1NEZ - chains G and H of the 4 polymer chains in the assembly; structure by X-ray diffraction, 2.10 A resolution.

# Chain G (and H)
Molecule: T-cell surface glycoprotein CD8 alpha chain
Notes: chain H of this document is another copy of the same molecule, construct and numbering; everything in this record applies to it too
UniProtKB: P01731 (CD8A_MOUSE); residues 1-122 here correspond to UniProt positions 28-149 (UniProt number = residue number + 27)
Amino-acid sequence (128 residues; numbered 1 to 128; the number before each row is that of its first residue):
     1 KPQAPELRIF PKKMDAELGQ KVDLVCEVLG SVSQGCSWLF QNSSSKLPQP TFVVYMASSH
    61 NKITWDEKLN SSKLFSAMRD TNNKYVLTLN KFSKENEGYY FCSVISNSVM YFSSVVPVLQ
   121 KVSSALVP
Unresolved in the structure: 1-3, 126-128 (chain H: 121-128)
Differences from the reference sequence: cloning artifact (123-128)
Disulfides: Cys26-Cys102
Covalent attachments: N-acetylglucosamine (NAG) linked to Asn42, Asn70
UniProt features mapped onto this chain:
  - glycosylation (N-linked (GlcNAc...) asparagine): Asn42, Asn70

# Interface between chain G and chain H
Residue-residue contacts - 44 pairs, chain G then chain H:
  Ser37(G) with Met110(H)
  Gln41(G) with Gln41(H), hydrogen bond; Pro48(H); Pro50(H)
  Leu47(G) with Val115(H); Pro117(H), hydrophobic
  Pro48(G) with Gln41(H); Val115(H)
  Gln49(G) with Phe112(H), hydrogen bond (side chain-backbone); Ser113(H), hydrogen bond (side chain-backbone); Ser114(H); Val115(H)
  Pro50(G) with Phe101(H); Phe112(H)
  Phe52(G) with Ser108(H); Val109(H), hydrophobic; Met110(H)
  Tyr55(G) with Ser108(H)
  Thr64(G) with Asn107(H); Ser108(H); Val109(H)
  Glu67(G) with Lys1(H); Pro2(H)
  Lys68(G) with Tyr111(H)
  Tyr99(G) with Leu47(H), hydrophobic; Pro48(H), hydrophobic
  Phe101(G) with Pro50(H), hydrophobic
  Ser103(G) with Met110(H)
  Ile105(G) with Ile105(H), hydrophobic; Met110(H), hydrophobic
  Ser108(G) with Phe52(H); Tyr55(H); Thr64(H)
  Val109(G) with Phe52(H), hydrophobic; Thr64(H)
  Met110(G) with Phe52(H); Met110(H), hydrophobic
  Phe112(G) with Leu39(H), hydrophobic; Pro50(H); Phe52(H)
  Ser113(G) with Gln49(H), hydrogen bond (backbone-side chain)
  Ser114(G) with Gln49(H)
  Val115(G) with Pro48(H); Gln49(H), hydrogen bond (backbone-side chain)
Also at the interface, not in a pair above, chain G (25 interface residues in all): Leu39, Trp65, Asn107
Also at the interface, not in a pair above, chain H (26 interface residues in all): Ser37, Thr51, Tyr99

# Overview
25 residues of chain G face 26 of chain H across their interface, with 5 hydrogen bonds. Polar pairs include
Gln41(G)-Gln41(H), Gln49(G)-Phe112(H) and Gln49(G)-Ser113(H). N-acetylglucosamine is covalently linked to
Asn42(G) and Asn70(G).
Both chains are T-cell surface glycoprotein CD8 alpha chain. Entry 1NEZ (The Crystal Structure of a TL/CD8aa
Complex at 2.1A resolution:Implications for Memory T cell Generation, Co-receptor ...) was determined by X-ray
diffraction.
